PDB entry 4H1L | X-ray diffraction, 3.30 A resolution | chains I and J of the 5 polymer chains in the assembly

[Chain I]
Molecule: Ani2.3 TCR A chain
Source organism: Escherichia coli
Amino-acid sequence (113 residues; numbered 1 to 113; the number before each row is that of its first residue):
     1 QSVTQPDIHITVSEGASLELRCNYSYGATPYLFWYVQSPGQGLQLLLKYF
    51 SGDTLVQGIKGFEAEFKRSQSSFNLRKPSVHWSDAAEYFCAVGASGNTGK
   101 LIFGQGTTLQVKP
Disulfide bonds: Cys-22/Cys-90
Reported in the primary citation:
  - mutagenesis - Y26A, T29A: unchanged signaling with mimotope peptide
  - mutagenesis - Y26A, T29A: abolished signaling in response to Ni++

[Chain J]
Molecule: Ani2.3 TCR B chain
Source organism: Escherichia coli
Amino-acid sequence (111 residues; row label = number of the first residue in the row):
     1 GITQSPKYLFRKEGQNVTLSCEQNLNHDAMYWYRQDPGQGLRLIYYSQIV
    51 NDFQKGDIAEGYSVSREKKESFPLTVTSAQKNPTAFYLCASSLRDGYTGE
   101 LFFGEGSRLTV
Disulfide bonds: Cys-21/Cys-89
Reported in the primary citation:
  - mutagenesis - R94A, D95A, D95E, G96A, Y97A: abolished signaling with mimotope peptide
  - mutagenesis - D95E: abolished signaling in response to Ni++
  - mutagenesis - D28A: decreased signaling
  - mutagenesis - H27A: decreased signaling with mimotope peptide

[How chain I and chain J interact]
Residue-residue contacts (32):
  Tyr-35(I) with Leu-101(J), hydrogen bond (side chain-backbone); Phe-103(J), hydrophobic
  Gln-37(I) with Gln-35(J), hydrogen bond
  Gly-40(I) with Lys-7(J); Phe-86(J); Glu-105(J)
  Gln-41(I) with Lys-7(J); Phe-86(J); Glu-105(J)
  Gly-42(I) with Gly-104(J); Glu-105(J)
  Leu-43(I) with Leu-41(J), hydrophobic; Leu-88(J), hydrophobic; Phe-103(J)
  Leu-45(I) with Glu-100(J)
  Lys-48(I) with Glu-100(J), salt bridge
  Phe-89(I) with Gln-35(J)
  Asn-97(I) with Thr-98(J)
  Thr-98(I) with Gln-48(J); Thr-98(J)
  Gly-99(I) with Tyr-31(J); Thr-98(J)
  Lys-100(I) with Tyr-31(J); Tyr-46(J)
  Leu-101(I) with Tyr-33(J), hydrogen bond (backbone-side chain)
  Phe-103(I) with Tyr-33(J); Leu-41(J); Phe-103(J), hydrophobic
  Gly-104(I) with Gly-40(J)
  Gln-105(I) with Gly-38(J); Gln-39(J); Gly-40(J)
Also at the interface, not in a pair above, chain I (19 interface residues in all): Phe-33, Glu-87
Also at the interface, not in a pair above, chain J (19 interface residues in all): Leu-43

[In short]
Chain I and chain J each contribute 19 residues to their interface; the contacts include 3 hydrogen bonds and
1 salt bridge. Among the polar pairs are Lys-48(I)/Glu-100(J), Tyr-35(I)/Leu-101(J) and Gln-37(I)/Gln-35(J).
The paper reports that R94A, D95A and D95E of chain J, among others, abolish signaling with mimotope peptide;
Y26A and T29A of chain I abolish signaling in response to Ni++; 9 substitutions were tested in all.
Chain I is Ani2.3 TCR A chain and chain J is Ani2.3 TCR B chain, both from Escherichia coli; the structure,
TCR interaction with peptide mimics of nickel offers structural insights in nickel contact allergy, was
determined by X-ray diffraction (same publication as 4H25 and 4H26).
